PDB entry 4QVE | X-ray diffraction, 2.05 A resolution | chains A and B

Chain A:
Name: Bcl-2-like protein 1
Source organism: Homo sapiens
Reference sequence: Q07817 (B2CL1_HUMAN); residue numbers follow UniProt; this construct covers 1-44, 85-209
Chain sequence (169 residues; each row starts with the number of its first residue; note: 40 numbers in that range are skipped by the numbering (no residue carries them; nothing is unmodelled there)):
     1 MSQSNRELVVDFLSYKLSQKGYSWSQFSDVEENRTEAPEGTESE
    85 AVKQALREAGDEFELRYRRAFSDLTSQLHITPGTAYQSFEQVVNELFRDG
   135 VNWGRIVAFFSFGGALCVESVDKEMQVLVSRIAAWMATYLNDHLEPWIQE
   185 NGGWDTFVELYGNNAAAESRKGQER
Unresolved in the structure: 1-3, 26-44, 199-209
UniProt features mapped onto this chain:
  - motif: Ser4 to Trp24 (BH4), Val86 to Arg100 (BH3), Glu129 to Gly148 (BH1), Pro180 to Tyr195 (BH2)
  - mutagenesis: Phe131 to Asp133 (No heterodimerization with BAX), Val135 to Trp137 (Loss of anti-apoptotic activity), Gly138 to Ile140 (Loss of anti-apoptotic activity), Gly138 (G138A: No heterodimerization with BAX), Ser145 to Gly147 (Decreases interaction with DNM1L, no effect on endocytosis enhancement), Gly148 (G148E: No heterodimerization with BAX), Asp156 (D156A: No effect on caspase-1 cleavage), Asp176 (D176A: No effect on caspase-1 cleavage), Trp188 to Phe191 (Abolishes interaction with DNM1L and endocytosis enhancement), Trp188 to Asp189 (Reduces anti-apoptotic activity by about half), Asp189 (D189A: No effect on caspase-1 cleavage)

Chain B:
Name: Peptide from BH3-interacting domain death agonist
Notes: fragment: bid bh3
Reference sequence: P55957 (BID_HUMAN); residue numbers follow UniProt; this construct covers 76-109
Chain sequence (34 residues; numbered 76 to 109; the number before each row is that of its first residue):
    76 SESQEDIIRNIARHLAQVGDSMDRSIPPGLVNGL
Unresolved in the structure: 76, 105-109

How chain A and chain B interact:
Contacting residue pairs (46; chain A residue first):
  Ala93(A) - Met97(B)
  Glu96(A) - Met97(B)
  Phe97(A) - Leu90(B)  hydrophobic
  Phe97(A) - Val93(B)  hydrophobic
  Phe97(A) - Gly94(B)
  Phe97(A) - Met97(B)
  Arg100(A) - Val93(B)
  Arg100(A) - Ser96(B)  hydrogen bond (side chain-backbone)
  Arg100(A) - Met97(B)
  Tyr101(A) - His89(B)
  Tyr101(A) - Val93(B)  hydrophobic
  Phe105(A) - His89(B)
  Phe105(A) - Gln92(B)
  Phe105(A) - Val93(B)  hydrophobic
  Leu108(A) - Asn85(B)
  Leu108(A) - Ile86(B)  hydrophobic
  Leu108(A) - His89(B)
  Gln111(A) - Gln79(B)
  Gln111(A) - Ile82(B)
  Leu112(A) - Gln79(B)  hydrogen bond (backbone-side chain)
  Leu112(A) - Ile82(B)  hydrophobic
  Leu112(A) - Ile83(B)  hydrophobic
  Leu112(A) - Ile86(B)  hydrophobic
  Gln125(A) - Ile83(B)
  Val126(A) - Ile83(B)  hydrophobic
  Val126(A) - Ile86(B)  hydrophobic
  Val126(A) - Ala87(B)
  Val126(A) - Leu90(B)  hydrophobic
  Glu129(A) - Ala87(B)
  Leu130(A) - Ala87(B)
  Leu130(A) - Leu90(B)
  Leu130(A) - Ala91(B)  hydrophobic
  Asn136(A) - Asp95(B)  hydrogen bond
  Asn136(A) - Asp98(B)
  Gly138(A) - Gly94(B)
  Gly138(A) - Met97(B)
  Arg139(A) - Ala91(B)
  Arg139(A) - Gly94(B)
  Arg139(A) - Asp95(B)  salt bridge
  Ala142(A) - Leu90(B)
  Phe146(A) - Leu90(B)  hydrophobic
  Leu194(A) - Arg99(B)  hydrogen bond (backbone-side chain)
  Leu194(A) - Ser100(B)
  Tyr195(A) - Met97(B)  hydrogen bond (side chain-backbone)
  Tyr195(A) - Asp98(B)
  Tyr195(A) - Arg99(B)  hydrogen bond (side chain-backbone)
Interface residues without a listed pair, chain A (26 interface residues in all): Thr109, His113, Ser122, Trp137, Val141, Asn198

Overview:
26 residues of chain A face 18 of chain B across their interface, with 6 hydrogen bonds and 1 salt bridge.
Polar contacts include Arg139(A)-Asp95(B), Arg100(A)-Ser96(B) and Leu112(A)-Gln79(B). UniProt lists 19
mutagenesis sites on chain A.
Chain A is Bcl-2-like protein 1 (Homo sapiens) and chain B is Peptide from BH3-interacting domain death
agonist; the structure, Crystal structure of Bcl-xL in complex with BID BH3 domain, was determined by X-ray
diffraction (same publication as 4QVF).
